PDB entry 4DEL | X-ray diffraction, 1.58 A resolution | chain A

[Chain A]
Protein: Fructose-bisphosphate aldolase
Organism: Mycobacterium tuberculosis
Notes: EC 4.1.2.13
UniProtKB: P67475 (ALF_MYCTU); residue numbers follow UniProt; this construct covers 1-344
Chain sequence (349 residues; numbered 1 to 349; the number before each row is that of its first residue):
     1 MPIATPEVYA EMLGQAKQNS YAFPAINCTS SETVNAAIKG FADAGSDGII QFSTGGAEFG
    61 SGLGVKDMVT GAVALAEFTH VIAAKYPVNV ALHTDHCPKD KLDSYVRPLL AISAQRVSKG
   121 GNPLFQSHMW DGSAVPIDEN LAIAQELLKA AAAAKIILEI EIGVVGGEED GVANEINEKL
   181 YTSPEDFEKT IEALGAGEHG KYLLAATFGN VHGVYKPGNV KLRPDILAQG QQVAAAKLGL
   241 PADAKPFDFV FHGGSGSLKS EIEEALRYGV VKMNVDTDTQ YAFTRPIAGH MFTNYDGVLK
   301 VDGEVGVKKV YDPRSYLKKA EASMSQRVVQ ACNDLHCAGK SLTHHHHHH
Unresolved in the structure: 1, 347-349
Differences from the reference sequence: expression tag (345-349)
Ion coordination: Zn2+ site 1: H96, H212, H252 (together with phosphoglycolohydroxamic acid); Na+: V211, G213, G253, S255 (together with phosphoglycolohydroxamic acid); Zn2+ site 2: H344, H346
Ligand contacts: phosphoglycolohydroxamic acid (PGH): N27, Q51, D95, H96, V211, H212, G213, H252, G253, G254, S255, N274, V275, D276, T277, K308
What the authors report for this chain:
  - conformationally variable residues (order/disorder transition): E168 to K179
  - self-association interface (contacts with another copy of this molecule); pairs are residue here / residue on that copy: E168-K309 (salt bridge), D170-R314 (salt bridge)
  - binding site for phosphoglycolohydroxamic acid: E169, D276
  - catalytic residues: E169
  - mutagenesis - G166A/G167A, G167A, E168A (5-fold), D276A (26-fold): decreased catalytic activity
  - mutagenesis - E169A (1800-fold): decreased catalytic activity on FBP

[Summary]
Chain A binds phosphoglycolohydroxamic acid. The Zn2+ site 1 is built by H96, H212 and H252. V211, G213, G253
and S255 coordinate Na+. From the paper: the catalytic residue E169; G166A/G167A, G167A and E168A, among
others, reduce catalytic activity; 5 substitutions were tested in all.
Chain A is Fructose-bisphosphate aldolase (Mycobacterium tuberculosis); the structure, Active site loop
dynamics of a class IIa fructose 1,6-bisphosphate aldolase from M. tuberculosis, was determined by X-ray
diffraction together with 4DEF from the same study.
